PDB entry 7PUB | electron microscopy, 3.70 A resolution | chains CA and CP of the 76 polymer chains in the assembly

# Chain CA
Molecule: 9S rRNA
Organism: Trypanosoma brucei brucei
Sequence (621 nucleotides; each row starts with the number of its first residue):
     1 UAAAUUAUGG UCAAUUGUUA GUAUUCAUAU UAAUUUUUUU AAAUGUUUUA UCAUUUUAUA
    61 AAGGUUUAUU UUUGAAAGAU UUUUUGUAUA AAAUUUUAGG AAUAGUUAAU AAUAAUUUAU
   121 AAUUUUGAUU AGAUUGUUUU GUUAAUGCUA UUAGAUGGGU GUGGAAAAAU AAAAAAAAUA
   181 AUUAAUAUAU AUCAAUAAUA AAUUAAAUUA AUCUAUUAGU CAGAAAUGGA UGCCAGCCGU
   241 UGCGGUAAUU UCUAUGCUUU UAAAUAUUAU ACAAUUAUCA UAUUAAAUUG UUAAGUGCUG
   301 AUUUAACCAA UAAAAAUAUA AAUAAUUUUU AUUUGUUUUU AAACACCAUU AGGUAUAUGC
   361 AAAUAUAAAA UUAUAGUAAU UAUAAAUUAU AUUAUAUUAU AUUUAUUCAU AUAAUUAAUA
   421 GGAUAAUAUU UGUAGUUUUU GAUACCAUGA UAAGGAUUAU AAAUUGAAAG UGUUAAUAUC
   481 AUAAUCAAAA UUUAUUAUUU AUAUUAAAUA UGUAUGUGUA GAUAAAAUAA GAAAUUAAAA
   541 AGGUAUUGUU GCCCACCAAU UUUUAUAAUA AAAAUAACGU GCAGUAAUUA AUAUAUUUAU
   601 AAAAAUAUAU UUUUUUUUUU U
Metal / ion sites: Mg2+ site 1 near U65 (its only coordinating residue here); Mg2+ site 2: G244, G245; Mg2+ site 3: A583, G584, U588
Reported in the primary citation:
  - conformationally variable residues (side-chain flip): A576, A577

# Chain CP
Molecule: bS16m
Organism: Trypanosoma brucei brucei
UniProtKB: Q384N9 (Q384N9_TRYB2); numbering as in UniProt (aligned over 1-188)
Amino-acid sequence (188 residues; numbered 1 to 188; the number before each row is that of its first residue):
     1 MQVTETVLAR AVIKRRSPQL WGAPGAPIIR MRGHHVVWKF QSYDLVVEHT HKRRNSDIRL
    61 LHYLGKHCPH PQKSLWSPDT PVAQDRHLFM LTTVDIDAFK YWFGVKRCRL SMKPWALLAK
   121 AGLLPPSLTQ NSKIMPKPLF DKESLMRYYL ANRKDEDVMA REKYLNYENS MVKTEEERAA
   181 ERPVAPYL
Unresolved in the structure: 1-8

# Interface between chain CA and chain CP
Pairs across the interface - 69 pairs, chain CA then chain CP:
  U46(CA) - Ile13(CP)  base contact
  U46(CA) - Arg15(CP)  salt bridge to the phosphate
  U46(CA) - Arg16(CP)  salt bridge to the phosphate
  U46(CA) - Pro18(CP)  base contact
  U56(CA) - Leu20(CP)  sugar contact
  U56(CA) - Trp21(CP)  hydrogen bond to the sugar
  U57(CA) - Ala9(CP)  hydrogen bond to the phosphate
  U57(CA) - Ile13(CP)  base contact
  U57(CA) - Pro18(CP)  sugar contact
  U57(CA) - Gln19(CP)  hydrogen bond to the sugar
  U57(CA) - Gly22(CP)  sugar contact
  U57(CA) - His51(CP)  phosphate contact
  A58(CA) - Ala9(CP)  hydrogen bond to the phosphate
  A58(CA) - Arg10(CP)  phosphate contact
  A58(CA) - Ala23(CP)  sugar contact
  U59(CA) - Arg53(CP)  salt bridge to the phosphate
  A60(CA) - Lys14(CP)  salt bridge to the phosphate
  A60(CA) - Arg54(CP)  hydrogen bond to the base
  A75(CA) - Trp21(CP)  base contact
  A75(CA) - Ala23(CP)  base contact
  A75(CA) - Pro24(CP)  hydrogen bond to the base
  A76(CA) - Trp21(CP)  sugar contact
  A76(CA) - Pro24(CP)  base contact
  A76(CA) - Gly25(CP)  base contact
  A76(CA) - Ala26(CP)  sugar contact
  A77(CA) - Ala26(CP)  sugar contact
  A77(CA) - Lys106(CP)  hydrogen bond to the sugar
  A77(CA) - Arg107(CP)  hydrogen bond to the sugar
  G78(CA) - Arg107(CP)  salt bridge to the phosphate
  A79(CA) - Arg107(CP)  base contact
  G164(CA) - Ala23(CP)  hydrogen bond to the base
  G164(CA) - Pro24(CP)  base contact
  A165(CA) - Ala9(CP)  base contact
  A165(CA) - Ala23(CP)  base contact
  A166(CA) - Ala9(CP)  base contact
  A168(CA) - Arg10(CP)  sugar contact
  A168(CA) - Ala11(CP)  hydrogen bond to the sugar
  A168(CA) - Val12(CP)  sugar contact
  A169(CA) - Val12(CP)  base contact
  U170(CA) - Arg15(CP)  hydrogen bond to the sugar
  A171(CA) - Ile13(CP)  phosphate contact
  A171(CA) - Lys14(CP)  phosphate contact
  A171(CA) - Arg16(CP)  phosphate contact
  A172(CA) - Arg16(CP)  sugar contact
  A172(CA) - Arg54(CP)  salt bridge to the phosphate
  A173(CA) - Arg54(CP)  salt bridge to the phosphate
  A174(CA) - Ser17(CP)  sugar contact
  A174(CA) - Gln19(CP)  sugar contact
  A174(CA) - Arg30(CP)  sugar contact
  A174(CA) - Arg32(CP)  salt bridge to the phosphate
  A176(CA) - Pro18(CP)  base contact
  A176(CA) - Gln19(CP)  phosphate contact
  A176(CA) - Leu20(CP)  sugar contact
  A177(CA) - Leu20(CP)  sugar contact
  A177(CA) - Trp21(CP)  base contact
  U179(CA) - Leu128(CP)  hydrogen bond to the base
  U179(CA) - Asn131(CP)  hydrogen bond to the base
  U179(CA) - Lys137(CP)  base contact
  U182(CA) - Lys113(CP)  base contact
  U182(CA) - Thr129(CP)  base contact
  U182(CA) - Lys133(CP)  salt bridge to the phosphate
  A185(CA) - His35(CP)  phosphate contact
  A185(CA) - Trp38(CP)  stacking on the base
  U186(CA) - His35(CP)  salt bridge to the phosphate
  U186(CA) - Trp38(CP)  phosphate contact
  A195(CA) - His34(CP)  salt bridge to the phosphate
  A195(CA) - His35(CP)  hydrogen bond to the base
  A195(CA) - Val36(CP)  sugar contact
  A195(CA) - Val37(CP)  base contact
Also at the interface, not in a pair above, chain CA (31 interface residues in all): U44, G45, A175
Also at the interface, not in a pair above, chain CP (42 interface residues in all): Pro27, Gln41, Tyr43, Thr50, Lys52, Cys108

# Overview
31 residues of chain CA face 42 of chain CP across their interface, with 14 hydrogen bonds, 11 salt bridges
and 1 aromatic stacking contact. Among the polar pairs are A60(CA)-Arg54(CP), A75(CA)-Pro24(CP) and
G164(CA)-Ala23(CP). The Mg2+ site 2 is built by G244(CA) and G245(CA). The paper reports conformational
variability at A576(CA) and A577(CA).
Chain CA is 9S rRNA and chain CP is bS16m, both from Trypanosoma brucei brucei; the structure, Late assembly
intermediate of the Trypanosoma brucei mitoribosomal small subunit, was determined by electron microscopy
(same publication as 7PUA).
